7QC8 - chain A; structure by X-ray diffraction, 1.80 A resolution.

[Chain A]
Name: Imidazole glycerol phosphate synthase subunit HisF
Organism: Thermotoga maritima (strain ATCC 43589 / DSM 3109 / JCM 10099 / NBRC 100826 / MSB8)
Notes: EC 4.3.2.10
Reference sequence: Q9X0C6 (HIS6_THEMA); residues 2-253 here = UniProt positions 2-253
Amino-acid sequence (253 residues; numbered 1 to 253; the number before each row is that of its first residue):
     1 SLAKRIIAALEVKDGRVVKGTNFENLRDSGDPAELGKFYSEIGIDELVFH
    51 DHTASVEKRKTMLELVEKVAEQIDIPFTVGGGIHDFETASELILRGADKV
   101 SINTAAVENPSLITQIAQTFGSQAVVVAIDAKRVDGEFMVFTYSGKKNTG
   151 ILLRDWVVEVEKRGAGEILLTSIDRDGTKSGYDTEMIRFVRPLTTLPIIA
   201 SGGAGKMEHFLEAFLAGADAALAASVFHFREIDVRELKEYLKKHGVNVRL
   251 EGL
Not modelled in the structure: 251-253
Differences from the reference sequence: expression tag (1); engineered mutation A9 (Cys in Q9X0C6), E11 (Asp in Q9X0C6), A33 (Val in Q9X0C6), H50 (Leu in Q9X0C6), H52 (Ile in Q9X0C6)
Bound ions: Zn2+: E11, H50, H52

[Overview]
E11, H50 and H52 coordinate Zn2+.
Chain A is Imidazole glycerol phosphate synthase subunit HisF (Thermotoga maritima (strain ATCC 43589 / DSM
3109 / JCM 10099 / NBRC 100826 / MSB8)); the structure, HisF-C9A-D11E-V33A_L50H_I52H mutant in complex with
Zn(II) from T. maritima, was determined by X-ray diffraction (same publication as 7QC3, 7QC6, 7QC7 and 7QC9).
